4DXT - chain A; structure by X-ray diffraction, 2.22 A resolution.

Chain A:
Name: SUN domain-containing protein 2
Organism: Homo sapiens
Notes: fragment: SUN domain
UniProt: Q9UH99 (SUN2_HUMAN); numbering as in UniProt (aligned over 522-717)
Chain sequence (198 residues; row label = number of the first residue in the row):
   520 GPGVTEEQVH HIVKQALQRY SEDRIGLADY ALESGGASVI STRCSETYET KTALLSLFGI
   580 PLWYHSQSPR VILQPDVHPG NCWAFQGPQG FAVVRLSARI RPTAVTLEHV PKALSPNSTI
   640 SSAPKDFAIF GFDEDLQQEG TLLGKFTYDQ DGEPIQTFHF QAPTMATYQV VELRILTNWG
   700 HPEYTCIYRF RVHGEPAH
Sequence notes: expression tag (520-521)
Curated features (UniProtKB/Swiss-Prot):
  - glycosylation: Asn636 (N-linked (GlcNAc...) asparagine)
  - mutagenesis: Leu536 (L536D: Disrupts interaction with SYNE2), Arg538 (Disrupts interaction with SYNE2), Asp542 (D542N: Disrupts interaction with SYNE2), Cys563 (C563A: Decreases stability of the SUN2:SYNE2/KASH2 complex under tensile forces and inhibits force transmission through the complex), Ala603 (A603E: Decreases interaction with SYNE2. Disrupts interaction with SYNE2; when associated with E-641 and E-703), Gly609 (G609D: Decreases interaction with SYNE2), His628 (H628A: Disrupts interaction with SYNE2), Ser641 (S641E: Decreases interaction with SYNE2. Disrupts interaction with SYNE2; when associated with E-603 and E-703), Tyr703 (Y703E: Decreases interaction with SYNE2. Disrupts interaction with SYNE2; when associated with E-603 and E-641), Tyr707 (Y707F: Disrupts interaction with SYNE2, impairs localization to the nuclear envelope)
Disulfide bonds: Cys601-Cys705
Bound ions: K+: Val590, Gln593, Asp595, Asn600, Tyr707
Reported in the primary citation:
  - K+ coordination: Gln593 to Cys601
  - post-translational modification sites: Asn636 (citing earlier work)
  - mutagenesis - D542N: decreased stability
  - mutagenesis - L536D, R538DEL, Y707F: decreased localization
  - mutagenesis - R538DEL, D542N, N600DEL: abolished binding to KASH

In short:
Val590, Gln593, Asp595, Asn600 and Tyr707 coordinate K+. UniProt lists 10 mutagenesis sites. The paper reports
that L536D, R538DEL and Y707F reduce localization; K+ coordination by Gln593; 5 substitutions were tested in
all.
Chain A is SUN domain-containing protein 2 (Homo sapiens); the structure, Human SUN2 (AA 522-717), was
determined by X-ray diffraction.
